8QTT - chains A and K of the 4 polymer chains in the assembly; structure by X-ray diffraction, 2.35 A resolution.

[Chain A]
Molecule: 14-3-3-like protein GF14 omega
Source organism: Arabidopsis thaliana
UniProt: Q01525 (14332_ARATH); residue numbers follow UniProt; this construct covers 1-237
Sequence (241 residues; each row starts with the number of its first residue; numbers below 1 keep their minus sign (Ala-1 is residue -1)):
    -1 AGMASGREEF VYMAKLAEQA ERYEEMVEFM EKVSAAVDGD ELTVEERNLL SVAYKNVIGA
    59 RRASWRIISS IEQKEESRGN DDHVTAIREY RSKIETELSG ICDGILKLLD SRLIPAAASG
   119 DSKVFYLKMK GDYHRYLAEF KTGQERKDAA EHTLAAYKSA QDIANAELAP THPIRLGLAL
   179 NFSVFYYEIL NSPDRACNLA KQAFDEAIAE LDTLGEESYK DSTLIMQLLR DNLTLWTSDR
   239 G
Not modelled in the structure: -1 to 3, 238-239
Differences from the reference sequence: expression tag (-1 to 0, 238-239)
From the paper describing this entry:
  - post-translational modification sites: Ser62 (citing earlier work)

[Chain K]
Molecule: BRI1 kinase inhibitor 1
Source organism: Arabidopsis thaliana
Sequence (6 residues; row label = number of the first residue in the row):
  1267 ELFSAP
Modified residues: Ser1270 (phosphoserine; SEP)

[Interface between chain A and chain K]
Residue-residue contacts (22):
  Lys53(A) with Ala1271(K), hydrogen bond (side chain-backbone); Pro1272(K), hydrogen bond (side chain-backbone)
  Arg60(A) with Ser1270(K)
  Lys126(A) with Ala1271(K)
  Arg133(A) with Ser1270(K)
  Tyr134(A) with Ser1270(K)
  Gly175(A) with Ala1271(K)
  Leu178(A) with Phe1269(K); Ser1270(K); Ala1271(K)
  Asn179(A) with Ser1270(K); Ala1271(K), hydrogen bond (side chain-backbone)
  Val182(A) with Phe1269(K)
  Tyr185(A) with Leu1268(K), hydrophobic
  Ile223(A) with Pro1272(K)
  Leu226(A) with Phe1269(K), hydrophobic; Ser1270(K)
  Asn230(A) with Leu1268(K); Phe1269(K), hydrogen bond (side chain-backbone)
  Leu233(A) with Glu1267(K); Leu1268(K), hydrophobic
  Trp234(A) with Leu1268(K)
Interface residues without a listed pair, chain A (16 interface residues in all): Asp229

[Overview]
Chain A and chain K form an interface of 16 and 6 residues respectively, with 4 hydrogen bonds. Among the
polar pairs are Lys53(A)-Ala1271(K), Lys53(A)-Pro1272(K) and Asn179(A)-Ala1271(K). The paper reports a
modification site at Ser62(A).
Here chain A is 14-3-3-like protein GF14 omega and chain K is BRI1 kinase inhibitor 1, both from Arabidopsis
thaliana. Entry 8QTT (Crystal structure of a C-terminally truncated version of Arabidopsis thaliana 14-3-3
omega in complex with a ...) was determined by X-ray diffraction together with 8QTF, 8QTC and 8QT5 from the
same study.
